4MEY - chains A and F of the 6 polymer chains in the assembly; structure by X-ray diffraction, 3.95 A resolution.

== Chain A ==
Molecule: DNA-directed RNA polymerase subunit alpha
Organism: Escherichia coli
Notes: EC 2.7.7.6
UniProt: P0A7Z4 (RPOA_ECOLI); numbering as in UniProt (aligned over 2-329)
Chain sequence (335 residues; each row starts with the number of its first residue; numbers below 1 keep their minus sign (Met-5 is residue -5)):
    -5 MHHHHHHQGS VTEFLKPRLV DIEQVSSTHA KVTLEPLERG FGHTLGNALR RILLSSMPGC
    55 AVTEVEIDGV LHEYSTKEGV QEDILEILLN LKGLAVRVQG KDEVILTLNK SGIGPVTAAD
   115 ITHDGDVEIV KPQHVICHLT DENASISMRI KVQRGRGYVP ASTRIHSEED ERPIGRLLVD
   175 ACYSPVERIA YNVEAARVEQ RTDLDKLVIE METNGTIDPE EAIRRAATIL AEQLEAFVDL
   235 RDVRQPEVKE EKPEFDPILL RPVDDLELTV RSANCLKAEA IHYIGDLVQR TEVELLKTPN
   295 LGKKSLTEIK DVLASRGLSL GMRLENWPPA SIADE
Disordered / not traced: -5 to 4, 159-167, 234-246, 325-329
Construct notes: expression tag (-4 to 1)
Swiss-Prot annotation at these positions:
  - region: Glu162 to Glu165 (Required for interaction with Crp at class II promoters)
  - modified residue: Arg265 (ADP-ribosylarginine), Lys297 (N6-acetyllysine), Lys298 (N6-acetyllysine)
  - mutagenesis: Arg45 (R45C: In rpoA112; temperature-sensitive, blocks RNA polymerase assembly), Glu162 to Glu165 (5-fold decrease in CRP-class II promoter-dependent transcription), Glu165 (E165K: 5-fold decrease in CRP-class II promoter-dependent transcription), Arg191 (R191C: In rpoA101; temperature-sensitive)

== Chain F ==
Molecule: RNA polymerase sigma factor RpoD
Organism: Escherichia coli
UniProt: P00579 (RPOD_ECOLI); residue numbers follow UniProt; this construct covers 1-613
Chain sequence (613 residues; row label = number of the first residue in the row):
     1 MEQNPQSQLK LLVTRGKEQG YLTYAEVNDH LPEDIVDSDQ IEDIIQMIND MGIQVMEEAP
    61 DADDLMLAEN TADEDAAEAA AQVLSSVESE IGRTTDPVRM YMREMGTVEL LTREGEIDIA
   121 KRIEDGINQV QCSVAEYPEA ITYLLEQYDR VEAEEARLSD LITGFVDPNA EEDLAPTATH
   181 VGSELSQEDL DDDEDEDEED GDDDSADDDN SIDPELAREK FAELRAQYVV TRDTIKAKGR
   241 SHATAQEEIL KLSEVFKQFR LVPKQFDYLV NSMRVMMDRV RTQERLIMKL CVEQCKMPKK
   301 NFITLFTGNE TSDTWFNAAI AMNKPWSEKL HDVSEEVHRA LQKLQQIEEE TGLTIEQVKD
   361 INRRMSIGEA KARRAKKEMV EANLRLVISI AKKYTNRGLQ FLDLIQEGNI GLMKAVDKFE
   421 YRRGYKFSTY ATWWIRQAIT RSIADQARTI RIPVHMIETI NKLNRISRQM LQEMGREPTP
   481 EELAERMLMP EDKIRKVLKI AKEPISMETP IGDDEDSHLG DFIEDTTLEL PLDSATTESL
   541 RAATHDVLAG LTAREAKVLR MRFGIDMNTD YTLEEVGKQF DVTRERIRQI EAKALRKLRH
   601 PSRSEVLRSF LDD
Disordered / not traced: 1-94, 108-113, 166-209, 238-241, 613
Swiss-Prot annotation at these positions:
  - DNA-binding region: Leu573 to Ala592 (H-T-H motif)
  - region: Arg584 to Arg599 (Interaction with anti-sigma factors)
  - motif: Asp403 to Gln406 (Interaction with polymerase core subunit RpoC)
  - site: Arg562 (Interaction with anti-sigma factors)
  - mutagenesis: Ala553 (A553D: Disrupts the interaction with Escherichia phage lambda antitermination protein Q), Arg596 (R596D/E: 2-fold reduction in activation of class II Crp-dependent promoters)

== Interface between chain A and chain F ==
Residue-residue contacts (4; chain A residue first):
  Asp250(A) with Pro601(F); Ser604(F)
  Gly311(A) with Arg599(F)
  Met316(A) with Pro601(F)
Interface residues without a listed pair, chain A (4 interface residues in all): Phe249
Interface residues without a listed pair, chain F (4 interface residues in all): Glu605

== Summary ==
Chain A and chain F each contribute 4 residues to their interface. From UniProt: 6 mutagenesis sites on chain
A; 2 mutagenesis sites on chain F.
Here chain A is DNA-directed RNA polymerase subunit alpha and chain F is RNA polymerase sigma factor RpoD,
both from Escherichia coli. Entry 4MEY (Crystal structure of Escherichia coli RNA polymerase holoenzyme) was
determined by X-ray diffraction together with 4MEX from the same study.
